PDB entry 4KWK | X-ray diffraction, 1.95 A resolution | chain A

# Chain A
Name: Cysteine dioxygenase type 1
Organism: Rattus norvegicus
Notes: EC 1.13.11.20
UniProt: P21816 (CDO1_RAT); residues 1-200 here = UniProt positions 1-200
Sequence (200 residues; row label = number of the first residue in the row):
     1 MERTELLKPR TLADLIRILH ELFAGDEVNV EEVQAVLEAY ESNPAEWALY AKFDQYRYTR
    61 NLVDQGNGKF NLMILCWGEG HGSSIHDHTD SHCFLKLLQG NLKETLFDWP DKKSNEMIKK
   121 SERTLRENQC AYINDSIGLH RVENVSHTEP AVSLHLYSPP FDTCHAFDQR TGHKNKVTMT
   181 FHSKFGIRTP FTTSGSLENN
Unresolved in the structure: 1-3, 191-200
UniProt features mapped onto this chain:
  - binding site (Fe cation): H86, H88, H140
  - cross-link: C93 to Y157 (3'-(S-cysteinyl)-tyrosine (Cys-Tyr))
Covalently attached groups: covalent link C93-Y157
Ion coordination: Fe2+: H86, H88, H140 (together with S-mercaptocysteine)
Residues lining bound ligands: S-mercaptocysteine (CSS): Y58, R60, L75, W77, H86, H88, C93, L95, H140, V142, H155, Y157, M179

# In short
Chain A binds S-mercaptocysteine. H86, H88 and H140 form the Fe2+ site. UniProt lists 3 Fe cation-binding
residues.
Chain A is Cysteine dioxygenase type 1 (Rattus norvegicus); the structure, Rat cysteine dioxygenase with
cysteine persulfide bound to active site iron, was determined by X-ray diffraction (same publication as 4KWJ
and 4KWL).
